7NJ9 - chains A and P; structure by X-ray diffraction, 1.40 A resolution.

== Chain A ==
Molecule: 14-3-3 protein sigma
Source organism: Homo sapiens
Reference sequence: P31947 (1433S_HUMAN); residues 1-248 here = UniProt positions 1-248
Sequence (253 residues; each row starts with the number of its first residue; numbers below 1 keep their minus sign (Gly-4 is residue -4)):
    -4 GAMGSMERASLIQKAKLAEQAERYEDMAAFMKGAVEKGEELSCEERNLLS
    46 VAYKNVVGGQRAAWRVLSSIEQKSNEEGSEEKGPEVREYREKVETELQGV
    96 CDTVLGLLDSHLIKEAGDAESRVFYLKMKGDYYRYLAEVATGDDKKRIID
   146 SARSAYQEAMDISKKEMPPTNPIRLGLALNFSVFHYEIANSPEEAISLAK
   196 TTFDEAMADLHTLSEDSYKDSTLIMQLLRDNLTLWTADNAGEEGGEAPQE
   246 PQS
Unresolved in the structure: -4 to -3, 71-77, 232-248
Sequence notes: expression tag (-4 to 0)
Modified positions: Cys38 (S-hydroxycysteine; CSO)
UniProt features mapped onto this chain:
  - site (Interaction with phosphoserine on interacting protein): Arg56, Arg129
  - modified residue (Phosphoserine): Ser5, Ser74, Ser248
Covalent attachments: 4-(3,4-dihydro-2H-quinolin-1-ylsulfonyl)benzaldehyde (UGE) linked to Lys122
Small-molecule neighbours: UGE (4-(3,4-dihydro-2H-quinolin-1-ylsulfonyl)benzaldehyde): Cys38, Asn42, Phe119, Pro167, Ile168, Gly171, Asp215, Leu218, Ile219
From the paper describing this entry:
  - binding site for UGE: Lys122, Leu218, Ile219

== Chain P ==
Molecule: Transcription factor p65
Reference sequence: Q04206 (TF65_HUMAN); numbering as in UniProt (aligned over 39-51)
Sequence (13 residues; each row starts with the number of its first residue):
    39 EGRSAGSIPGRRS
Unresolved in the structure: 39-42
Sequence notes: conflict Arg49 (Glu in Q04206)
Modified positions: Ser45 (phosphoserine; SEP)
Small-molecule neighbours: UGE (4-(3,4-dihydro-2H-quinolin-1-ylsulfonyl)benzaldehyde): Ile46, Pro47, Gly48, Arg49, Arg50
From the paper describing this entry:
  - binding site for UGE: Ile46, Pro47
  - post-translational modification sites: Ser45

== How chain A and chain P interact ==
Residue-residue contacts - 27 pairs, chain A then chain P:
  Glu14(A) with Arg49(P), salt bridge
  Asn42(A) with Arg49(P)
  Leu43(A) with Arg49(P)
  Val46(A) with Gly48(P); Arg49(P)
  Lys49(A) with Ile46(P); Pro47(P); Gly48(P)
  Arg56(A) with Ser45(P)
  Lys122(A) with Ile46(P)
  Arg129(A) with Ser45(P)
  Tyr130(A) with Ser45(P)
  Leu174(A) with Gly44(P); Ser45(P); Ile46(P)
  Asn175(A) with Ser45(P); Ile46(P), hydrogen bond (side chain-backbone)
  Val178(A) with Gly44(P)
  Glu182(A) with Ala43(P), hydrogen bond (side chain-backbone)
  Asp215(A) with Arg50(P), salt bridge
  Leu218(A) with Arg50(P)
  Ile219(A) with Ile46(P), hydrophobic
  Leu222(A) with Pro47(P)
  Asn226(A) with Ala43(P); Gly44(P), hydrogen bond (side chain-backbone)
  Leu229(A) with Ala43(P)
  Trp230(A) with Ala43(P), hydrophobic
Other interface residues (no listed pair), chain A (21 interface residues in all): Gly171
The authors on this interface:
  - pairs named by the authors: Glu14(A)-Arg49(P) (salt bridge), Asp215(A)-Arg50(P) (salt bridge)

== Summary ==
21 residues of chain A and 8 residues of chain P are in contact; the contacts include 3 hydrogen bonds and 2
salt bridges. Polar pairs include Glu14(A)-Arg49(P), Asp215(A)-Arg50(P) and Asn175(A)-Ile46(P). The authors
report salt bridges between Glu14(A) and Arg49(P) and Asp215(A) and Arg50(P). The paper reports a binding site
for UGE at Lys122(A), Leu218(A) and Ile46(P) among others; a modification site at Ser45(P).
Here chain A is 14-3-3 protein sigma (Homo sapiens) and chain P is Transcription factor p65. Entry 7NJ9
(14-3-3 sigma with RelA/p65 binding site pS45 and covalently bound TCF521-133) was determined by X-ray
diffraction, deposited together with 7BI3, 7BIQ, 7BIW, 7BIY, 7BJB, 7BJF and 54 further entries.
